PDB entry 6R0X | X-ray diffraction, 3.13 A resolution | chains A and B of the 6 polymer chains in the assembly

# Chain A
Protein: antibody fab fragment heavy chain
Source organism: Homo sapiens
Notes: antibody fragment or engineered binder
Sequence (240 residues; row label = number of the first residue in the row):
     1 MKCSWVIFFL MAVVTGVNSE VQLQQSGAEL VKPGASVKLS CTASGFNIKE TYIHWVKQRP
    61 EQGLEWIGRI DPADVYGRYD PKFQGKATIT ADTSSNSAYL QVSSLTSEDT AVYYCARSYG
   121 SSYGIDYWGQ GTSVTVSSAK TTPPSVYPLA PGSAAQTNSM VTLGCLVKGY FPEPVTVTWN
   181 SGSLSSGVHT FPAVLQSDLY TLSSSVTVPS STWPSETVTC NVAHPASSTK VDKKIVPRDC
Disordered / not traced: 1-19, 152-158, 239-240
Cystine bridges: C41-C115, C165-C220

# Chain B
Protein: antibody fab fragment light chain
Source organism: Homo sapiens
Notes: antibody fragment or engineered binder
Sequence (234 residues; each row starts with the number of its first residue):
     1 MMSSAQFLGL LLLCFQGTRC DIQMTQTTSS LSASLGDRVT ISCRASQDIS NYLNWYQQKP
    61 DGTVKLLIYY TSTLHSGVPS RFSGSGSGTD YSLTISNLEQ EDVATYFCQQ GYTLPWTFGG
   121 GTKLEIKRAD AAPTVSIFPP SSEQLTSGGA SVVCFLNNFY PKDVNVKWKI DGSERQSGVL
   181 NSWTDQDSKD STYSMSSTLT LTKDEYERHN SYTCEATHKT STSPIVTSFN RNEC
Disordered / not traced: 1-20
Cystine bridges: C154-C214

# How chain A and chain B interact
Residue-residue contacts - 69 pairs, chain A then chain B:
  V56(A) - F118(B)  hydrophobic
  Q58(A) - Q58(B)  hydrogen bond
  G63(A) - F107(B)
  L64(A) - F107(B)
  L64(A) - F118(B)
  E65(A) - F118(B)
  W66(A) - L114(B)
  W66(A) - P115(B)  hydrophobic
  W66(A) - W116(B)
  W66(A) - F118(B)
  R69(A) - L114(B)
  R78(A) - L114(B)
  D80(A) - D21(B)
  D80(A) - P115(B)
  P81(A) - D21(B)
  Y114(A) - Q58(B)  hydrogen bond
  Y114(A) - V64(B)  hydrophobic
  S121(A) - Y52(B)
  S121(A) - G111(B)  hydrogen bond (side chain-backbone)
  S121(A) - W116(B)
  S122(A) - Y69(B)
  S122(A) - Y70(B)
  Y123(A) - L66(B)
  Y123(A) - Y69(B)
  G124(A) - N54(B)
  G124(A) - Y56(B)
  I125(A) - Y56(B)  hydrogen bond (backbone-side chain)
  I125(A) - L66(B)
  D126(A) - L66(B)
  W128(A) - Y56(B)
  W128(A) - T63(B)
  W128(A) - V64(B)
  W128(A) - F118(B)  hydrophobic
  G129(A) - T63(B)
  Y147(A) - S141(B)
  Y147(A) - Q144(B)
  P148(A) - S141(B)
  P148(A) - E143(B)
  L149(A) - F138(B)
  L149(A) - V153(B)  hydrophobic
  A150(A) - F138(B)
  A150(A) - P139(B)
  P151(A) - F138(B)
  T162(A) - S136(B)
  T162(A) - F138(B)
  T162(A) - N157(B)
  L163(A) - F138(B)  hydrophobic
  G164(A) - F155(B)
  H189(A) - N158(B)  hydrogen bond
  H189(A) - S194(B)  hydrogen bond
  F191(A) - F155(B)  hydrophobic
  F191(A) - N157(B)
  F191(A) - S182(B)
  F191(A) - S194(B)
  F191(A) - M195(B)
  F191(A) - S196(B)
  P192(A) - S182(B)  hydrogen bond (backbone-side chain)
  P192(A) - W183(B)
  V194(A) - L180(B)  hydrophobic
  V194(A) - N181(B)
  Q196(A) - L180(B)
  S203(A) - F155(B)
  S203(A) - S196(B)  hydrogen bond
  S204(A) - F155(B)
  S205(A) - F155(B)
  S205(A) - N157(B)
  R238(A) - P139(B)  hydrogen bond (side chain-backbone)
  R238(A) - P140(B)  hydrogen bond (side chain-backbone)
  R238(A) - S141(B)
Interface residues without a listed pair, chain A (42 interface residues in all): H54, K82, G120, L166, T190, T207
Interface residues without a listed pair, chain B (41 interface residues in all): H75, G120, T134, S142, S147, S151, T184

# In short
The interface between chain A and chain B involves 42 residues on one side and 41 on the other, with 10
hydrogen bonds. Polar pairs include Q58(A)-Q58(B), Y114(A)-Q58(B) and S121(A)-G111(B).
Here chain A is antibody fab fragment heavy chain and chain B is antibody fab fragment light chain, both from
Homo sapiens. Entry 6R0X (The extracellular domain of G6b-B in complex with Fab fragment and DP12 heparin
oligosaccharide) was determined by X-ray diffraction.
